PDB entry 8EDG | electron microscopy, 4.64 A resolution (low resolution: residue-level contacts below are approximate; hydrogen-bond / salt-bridge calls are withheld) | chains Q and K of the 12 polymer chains in the assembly

Chain Q:
Molecule: 46-nt DNA strand
Sequence (46 nucleotides; numbered 1 to 46; the number before each row is that of its first residue):
     1 AGAGAACAACAACAAGTGGCTTATTTTGATACTTATGCGCCACTTG

Chain K:
Name: Hermes transposase
From: Musca domestica
UniProtKB: Q25438 (Q25438_MUSDO); residue numbers follow UniProt; this construct covers 1-612
Sequence (612 residues; row label = number of the first residue in the row):
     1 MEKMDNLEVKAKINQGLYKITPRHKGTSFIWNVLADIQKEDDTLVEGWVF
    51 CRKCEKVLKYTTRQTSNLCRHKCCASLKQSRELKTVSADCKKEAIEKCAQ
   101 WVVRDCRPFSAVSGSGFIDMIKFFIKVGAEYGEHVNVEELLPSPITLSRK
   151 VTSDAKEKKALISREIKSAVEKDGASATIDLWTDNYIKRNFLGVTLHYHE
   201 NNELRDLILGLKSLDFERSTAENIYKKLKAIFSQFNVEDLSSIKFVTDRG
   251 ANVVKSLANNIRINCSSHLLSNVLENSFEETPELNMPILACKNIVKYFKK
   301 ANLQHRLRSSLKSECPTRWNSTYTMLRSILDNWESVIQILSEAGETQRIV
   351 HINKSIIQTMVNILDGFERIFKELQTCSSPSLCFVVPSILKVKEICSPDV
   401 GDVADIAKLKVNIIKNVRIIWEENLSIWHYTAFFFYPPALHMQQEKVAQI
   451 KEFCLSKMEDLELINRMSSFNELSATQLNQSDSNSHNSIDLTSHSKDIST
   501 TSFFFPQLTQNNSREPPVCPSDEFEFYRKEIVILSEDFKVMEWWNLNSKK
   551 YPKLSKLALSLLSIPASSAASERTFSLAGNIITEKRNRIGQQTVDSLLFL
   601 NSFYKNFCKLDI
Disordered / not traced: 1-3, 78-612
Construct notes: engineered mutation Glu2 (Gln in Q25438), Gly128 (Lys in Q25438)
Metal / ion sites: Zn2+: Cys51, Cys54, His71, Cys73

Chain Q / chain K interface:
Contacting residue pairs - 14 pairs, chain Q then chain K:
  DG16(Q) with Lys72(K)
  DT17(Q) with Lys56(K); Leu58(K); Arg70(K); His71(K); Lys72(K)
  DG18(Q) with Leu58(K); Lys59(K)
  DG19(Q) with Arg70(K)
  DC20(Q) with Gln64(K); Asn67(K); Arg70(K)
  DT21(Q) with Arg63(K); Gln64(K)
Also at the interface, not in a pair above, chain K (11 interface residues in all): Asn6, Ser66

Overview:
6 residues of chain Q and 11 residues of chain K are in contact. Cys51(K), Cys54(K), His71(K) and Cys73(K)
coordinate Zn2+.
Here chain Q is a 46-nt DNA strand and chain K is Hermes transposase (Musca domestica). Entry 8EDG (Cryo-EM
structure of the Hermes transposase bound to two left-ends of its DNA transposon) was determined by electron
microscopy, deposited together with 8EB5 and 8SJD.
